5XJA - chain A; structure by X-ray diffraction, 3.43 A resolution.

[Chain A]
Name: Kinesin-like protein KIF2C
Organism: Mus musculus
UniProtKB: Q922S8 (KIF2C_MOUSE); residue numbers follow UniProt; this construct covers 183-585
Sequence (426 residues; each row starts with the number of its first residue):
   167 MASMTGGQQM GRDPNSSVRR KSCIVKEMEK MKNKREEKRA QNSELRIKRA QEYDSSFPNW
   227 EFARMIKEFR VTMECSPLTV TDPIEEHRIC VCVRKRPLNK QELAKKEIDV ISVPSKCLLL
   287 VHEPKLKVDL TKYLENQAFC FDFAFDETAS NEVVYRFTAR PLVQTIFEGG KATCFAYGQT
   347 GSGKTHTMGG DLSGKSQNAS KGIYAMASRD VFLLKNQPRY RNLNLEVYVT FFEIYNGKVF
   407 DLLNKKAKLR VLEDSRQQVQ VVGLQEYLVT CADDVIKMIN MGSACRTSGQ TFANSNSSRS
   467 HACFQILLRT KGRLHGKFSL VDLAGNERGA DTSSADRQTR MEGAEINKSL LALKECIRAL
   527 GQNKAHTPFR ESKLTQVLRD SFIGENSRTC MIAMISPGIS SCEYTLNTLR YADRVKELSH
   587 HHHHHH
Not modelled in the structure: 167-223, 359-362, 454-462, 497-502, 529-534, 586-592
Differences from the reference sequence: initiating methionine (167); expression tag (168-182, 586-592)
Bound ions: Mg2+: Thr351 (together with ADP)
Residues lining bound ligands:
  - ADP (adenosine-5'-diphosphate): Arg260, Arg262, Pro263, Gln345, Thr346, Gly347, Ser348, Gly349, Lys350, Thr351, His352, Asp357, Leu358, Ser463
  - aluminium fluoride (AF3): Lys350, Thr351, Arg452, Ser463, Ser464, Asp488, Leu489
Curated features (UniProtKB/Swiss-Prot):
  - region: Glu203 to Glu234 (Negative regulator of microtubule-binding)
  - binding site (ATP): Arg260, Gly344 to Thr351
  - modified residue (Phosphoserine): Ser183, Ser188, Ser515

[Summary]
Chain A binds ADP and aluminium fluoride. From UniProt: 9 ATP-binding residues.
Chain A is Kinesin-like protein KIF2C (Mus musculus); the structure, The Crystal Structure of the Minimal Core
Domain of the Microtubule Depolymerizer KIF2C Complexed with ADP-Mg-AlFx, was determined by X-ray diffraction,
deposited together with 5XJB.
